Entry 7RA4 (X-ray diffraction, 2.80 A resolution); this record covers chains A and C of the 3 polymer chains in the assembly.

Chain A (and C):
Molecule: Serine acetyltransferase
From: Neisseria gonorrhoeae (strain ATCC 700825 / FA 1090)
Notes: EC 2.3.1.30; chain C of this document is another copy of the same molecule, construct and numbering; everything in this record applies to it too
UniProt: Q5F6X0 (Q5F6X0_NEIG1); residue numbers follow UniProt; this construct covers 1-272
Chain sequence (293 residues; row label = number of the first residue in the row; numbers below 1 keep their minus sign (Met-20 is residue -20)):
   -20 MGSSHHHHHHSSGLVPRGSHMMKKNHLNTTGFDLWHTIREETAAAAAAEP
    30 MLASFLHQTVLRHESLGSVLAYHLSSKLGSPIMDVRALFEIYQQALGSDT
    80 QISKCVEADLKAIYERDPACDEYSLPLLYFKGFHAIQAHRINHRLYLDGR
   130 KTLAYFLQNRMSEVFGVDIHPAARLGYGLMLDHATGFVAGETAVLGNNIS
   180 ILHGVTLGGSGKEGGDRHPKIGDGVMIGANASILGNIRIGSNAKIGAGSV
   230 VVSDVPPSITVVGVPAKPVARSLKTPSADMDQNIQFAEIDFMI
Unresolved in the structure: -20 to 2, 8-10, 249-272 (chain C: -20 to 1, 8-10, 76, 190, 225, 250-272)
Sequence notes: initiating methionine (-20); expression tag (-19 to 0)
Residues lining bound ligands:
  - serine (SER), molecule 1: Asp96, Pro97, Ala98, Asp161, His162
  - serine (SER), molecule 2: Gly169, Gly188, Ser189, Gly190, Arg196, His197
Reported in the primary citation:
  - catalytic residues: Asp147, His162
  - binding site for serine: Asp96, Asp161, His162, Arg196, His197

How chain A and chain C interact:
Contacting residue pairs (31; chain A residue first):
  Ile61(A) with Leu31(C), hydrophobic; Phe34(C), hydrophobic
  Met62(A) with Leu31(C), hydrophobic
  Arg129(A) with Glu28(C)
  Thr131(A) with Ala24(C); Tyr108(C)
  Leu132(A) with Glu28(C)
  Tyr134(A) with Leu104(C), hydrophobic; Tyr108(C), hydrophobic
  Phe135(A) with Leu31(C), hydrophobic; Tyr108(C), hydrophobic
  Asn138(A) with Lys56(C), hydrogen bond; Tyr108(C), hydrogen bond (side chain-backbone)
  Ser141(A) with Lys110(C)
  Glu142(A) with Lys56(C), salt bridge; Val143(C)
  Gly145(A) with Thr164(C)
  Asp147(A) with His162(C), salt bridge
  Gly165(A) with Thr164(C)
  Val167(A) with His162(C); His182(C)
  Gly183(A) with Asn209(C)
  Thr185(A) with His182(C), hydrogen bond
  Gly190(A) with Pro97(C)
  Lys191(A) with Glu94(C); Arg95(C); Pro97(C)
  Arg196(A) with Pro97(C); Ala98(C)
  Asn209(A) with Asn209(C), hydrogen bond
  Val243(A) with Gly242(C)
Interface residues without a listed pair, chain A (29 interface residues in all): Ala66, Ile70, His149, Glu170, Glu192, Gly193, Ser211, Val229
Interface residues without a listed pair, chain C (26 interface residues in all): Met30, Leu107, Phe109, His113, Phe144, Ala208, Ala226, Gly227

Summary:
29 residues of chain A face 26 of chain C across their interface; the contacts include 4 hydrogen bonds and 2
salt bridges. Polar pairs include Glu142(A)-Lys56(C), Asp147(A)-His162(C) and Asn138(A)-Lys56(C). Chain A
binds serine. The paper reports catalytic residues Asp147(A) and His162(A); a binding site for serine at
Asp96(A), Asp161(A) and His162(A) among others.
Both chains are Serine acetyltransferase (Neisseria gonorrhoeae (strain ATCC 700825 / FA 1090)). Entry 7RA4
(Crystal structure of Neisseria gonorrhoeae serine acetyltransferase (CysE) in complex with serine) was
determined by X-ray diffraction, deposited together with 6WYE.
